PDB entry 5ZBD | X-ray diffraction, 1.80 A resolution | chains A and B

# Chain A (and B)
Name: Flavin-dependent L-tryptophan oxidase VioA
From: Chromobacterium violaceum (strain ATCC 12472 / DSM 30191 / JCM 1249 / NBRC 12614 / NCIMB 9131 / NCTC 9757)
Notes: EC 1.4.3.23; chain B of this document is another copy of the same molecule, construct and numbering; everything in this record applies to it too
UniProt: Q9S3V1 (VIOA_CHRVO); residues 8-425 here correspond to UniProt positions 1-418 (UniProt number = residue number - 7)
Chain sequence (451 residues; row label = number of the first residue in the row; numbers below 1 keep their minus sign (Met-12 is residue -12)):
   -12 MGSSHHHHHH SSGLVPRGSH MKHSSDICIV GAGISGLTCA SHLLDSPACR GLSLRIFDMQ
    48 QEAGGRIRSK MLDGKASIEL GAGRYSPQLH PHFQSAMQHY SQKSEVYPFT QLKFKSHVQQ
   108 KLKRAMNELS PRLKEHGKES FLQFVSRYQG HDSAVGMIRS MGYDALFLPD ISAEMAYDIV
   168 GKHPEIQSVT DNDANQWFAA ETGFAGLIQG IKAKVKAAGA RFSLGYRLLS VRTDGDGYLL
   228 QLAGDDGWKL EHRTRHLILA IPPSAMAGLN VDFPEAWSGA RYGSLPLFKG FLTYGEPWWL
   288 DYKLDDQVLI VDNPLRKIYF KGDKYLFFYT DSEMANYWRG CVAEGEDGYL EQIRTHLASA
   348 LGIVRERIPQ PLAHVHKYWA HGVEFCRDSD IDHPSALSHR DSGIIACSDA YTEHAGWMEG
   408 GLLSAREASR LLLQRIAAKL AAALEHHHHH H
Not modelled in the structure: -12 to 10, 425-438 (chain B: -12 to 9, 61-62, 376-377, 425-438)
Differences from the reference sequence: expression tag (-12 to 7, 426-438); engineered mutation Ala402 (Cys395 in Q9S3V1)
Residues lining bound ligands:
  - FAD (flavin-adenine dinucleotide): Val17, Gly18, Ala19, Gly20, Ile21, Ser22, Gly23, Asp45, Met46, Gln47, Gly51, Gly52, Arg53, Ile54, Leu67, Gly68, Ala69, Gly70, Arg71, Tyr213, Arg214, Leu215, Ala247, Ile248, Pro249, Ala252, Leu256, Leu274, Lys276, Tyr316, Trp366, Gly369, Ser395, Asp396, Gly403, Trp404, Met405
  - tryptophan (TRP): Arg71, Tyr150, Ala152, Ile166, His170, Leu272, Leu274, Tyr316, Asp318, Val370, Ala402, Gly403, Trp404
Swiss-Prot annotation at these positions:
  - binding site (Mg(2+)): Gly20, Gly23, Ala247
  - binding site (FAD): Ser22, Asp45, Arg53, Arg71, Leu215, Met405
  - binding site (substrate): Arg71, His170, Tyr316

# Interface between chain A and chain B
Contacting residue pairs (22; chain A residue first):
  Tyr213(A) with Arg326(B), hydrogen bond; Ala330(B)
  Asp233(A) with Arg326(B), salt bridge; Tyr365(B); Ala367(B)
  Trp235(A) with Asn323(B); Arg326(B); Gly327(B); Tyr365(B)
  Asn323(A) with Trp235(B)
  Arg326(A) with Tyr213(B), hydrogen bond; Asp233(B), salt bridge; Trp235(B)
  Gly327(A) with Trp235(B)
  Ala330(A) with His10(B), hydrogen bond (backbone-side chain); Tyr213(B); Trp235(B)
  Glu331(A) with His10(B)
  Lys364(A) with Asp233(B)
  Tyr365(A) with Asp233(B); Trp235(B)
  Ala367(A) with Asp233(B)
Interface residues without a listed pair, chain A (14 interface residues in all): Arg208, Gly231, Leu237
Interface residues without a listed pair, chain B (16 interface residues in all): Arg42, Ser210, Gly231, Leu237, Glu331, Lys364

# Overview
14 residues of chain A and 16 residues of chain B are in contact, with 3 hydrogen bonds and 2 salt bridges.
Among the polar pairs are Asp233(A)-Arg326(B), Tyr213(A)-Arg326(B) and Ala330(A)-His10(B). Chain A binds
tryptophan and flavin-adenine dinucleotide.
Both chains are Flavin-dependent L-tryptophan oxidase VioA (Chromobacterium violaceum (strain ATCC 12472 / DSM
30191 / JCM 1249 / NBRC 12614 / NCIMB 9131 / NCTC 9757)). Entry 5ZBD (Crystal structure of tryptophan oxidase
(C395A mutant) from Chromobacterium violaceum) was determined by X-ray diffraction (same publication as 5ZBC).
